PDB entry 4IDC | X-ray diffraction, 1.40 A resolution | chain A

[Chain A]
Molecule: Ripening-induced protein
Organism: Fragaria vesca
Reference sequence: O23939 (O23939_FRAVE); residues 2-321 here correspond to UniProt positions 17-336 (UniProt number = residue number + 15)
Sequence (332 residues; row label = number of the first residue in the row; numbers below 1 keep their minus sign (Met-10 is residue -10)):
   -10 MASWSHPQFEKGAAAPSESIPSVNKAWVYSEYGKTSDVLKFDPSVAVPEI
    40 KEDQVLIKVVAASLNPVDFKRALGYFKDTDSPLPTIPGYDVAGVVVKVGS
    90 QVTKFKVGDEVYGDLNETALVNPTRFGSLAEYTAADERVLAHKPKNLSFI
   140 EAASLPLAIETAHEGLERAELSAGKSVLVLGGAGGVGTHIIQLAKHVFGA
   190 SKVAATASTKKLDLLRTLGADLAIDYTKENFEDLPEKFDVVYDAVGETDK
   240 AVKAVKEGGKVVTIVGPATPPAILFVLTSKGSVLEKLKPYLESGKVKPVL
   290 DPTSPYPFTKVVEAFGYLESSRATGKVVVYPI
Not modelled in the structure: -10 to 0
Sequence notes: expression tag (-10 to 1)
Ligand contacts:
  - (2R)-4-hydroxy-2,5-dimethylfuran-3(2H)-one (1XX): Pro55, Val56, Lys59, Phe65, Ala108, Leu109, Ile253, Val265, Leu266
  - NADPH (NDP; NADPH dihydro-nicotinamide-adenine-dinucleotide phosphate): Pro55, Val56, Lys59, Leu146, Thr150, Gly170, Ala172, Gly173, Gly174, Val175, Gly176, Thr195, Ala196, Ser197, Lys200, Tyr215, Ala233, Val234, Glu236, Ile253, Val254, Phe264, Val265, Leu266, Leu307, Ser310, Arg311, Ala312, Thr313, Gly314

[Overview]
Chain A binds NADPH and (2R)-4-hydroxy-2,5-dimethylfuran-3(2H)-one.
Chain A is Ripening-induced protein (Fragaria vesca); the structure, Structure of the Fragaria x ananassa
enone oxidoreductase in complex with NADPH and HDMF, was determined by X-ray diffraction (same publication as
4IDA, 4IDB, 4IDD, 4IDE and 4IDF).
